PDB entry 6M7J | electron microscopy, 4.40 A resolution (low resolution: residue-level contacts below are approximate; hydrogen-bond / salt-bridge calls are withheld) | chains C and E of the 9 polymer chains in the assembly

== Chain C ==
Name: DNA-directed RNA polymerase subunit beta
Source organism: Mycobacterium tuberculosis
Notes: EC 2.7.7.6
UniProt: V9Z879 (V9Z879_MYCTX); residues 7-1178 here correspond to UniProt positions 1-1172 (UniProt number = residue number - 6)
Amino-acid sequence (1179 residues; numbered 7 to 1185; the number before each row is that of its first residue):
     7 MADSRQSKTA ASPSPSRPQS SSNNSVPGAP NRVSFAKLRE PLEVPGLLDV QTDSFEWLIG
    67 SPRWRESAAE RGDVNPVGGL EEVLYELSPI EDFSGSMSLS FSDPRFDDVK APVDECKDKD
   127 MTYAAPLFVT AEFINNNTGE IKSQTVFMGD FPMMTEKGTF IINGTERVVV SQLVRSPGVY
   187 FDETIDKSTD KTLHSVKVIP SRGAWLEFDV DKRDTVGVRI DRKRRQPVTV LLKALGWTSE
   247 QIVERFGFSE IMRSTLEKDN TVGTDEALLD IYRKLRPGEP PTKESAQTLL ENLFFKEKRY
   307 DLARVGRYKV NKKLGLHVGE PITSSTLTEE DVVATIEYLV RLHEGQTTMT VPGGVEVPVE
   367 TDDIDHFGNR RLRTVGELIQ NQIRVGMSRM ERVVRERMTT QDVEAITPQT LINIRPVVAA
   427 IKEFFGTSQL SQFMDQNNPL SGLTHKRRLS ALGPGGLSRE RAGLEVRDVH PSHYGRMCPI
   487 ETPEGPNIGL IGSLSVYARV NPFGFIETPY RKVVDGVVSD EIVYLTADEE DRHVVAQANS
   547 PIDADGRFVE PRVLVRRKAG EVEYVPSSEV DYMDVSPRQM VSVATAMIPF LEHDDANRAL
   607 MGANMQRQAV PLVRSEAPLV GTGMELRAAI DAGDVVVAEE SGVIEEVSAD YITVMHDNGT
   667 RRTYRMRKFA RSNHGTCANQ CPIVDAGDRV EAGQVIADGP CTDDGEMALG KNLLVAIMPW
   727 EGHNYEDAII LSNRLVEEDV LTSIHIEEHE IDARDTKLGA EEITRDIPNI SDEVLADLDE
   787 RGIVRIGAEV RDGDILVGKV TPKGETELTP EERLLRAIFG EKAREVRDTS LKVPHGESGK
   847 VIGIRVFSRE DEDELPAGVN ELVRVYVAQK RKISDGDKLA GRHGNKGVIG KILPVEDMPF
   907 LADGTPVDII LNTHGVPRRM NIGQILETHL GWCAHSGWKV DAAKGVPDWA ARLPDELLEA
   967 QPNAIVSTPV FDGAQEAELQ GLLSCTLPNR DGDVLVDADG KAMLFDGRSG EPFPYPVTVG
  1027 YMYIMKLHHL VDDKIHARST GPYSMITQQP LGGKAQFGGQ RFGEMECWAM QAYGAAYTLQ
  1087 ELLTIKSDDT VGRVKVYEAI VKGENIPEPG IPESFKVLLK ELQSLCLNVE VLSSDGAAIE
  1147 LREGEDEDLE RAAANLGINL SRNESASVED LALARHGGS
Disordered / not traced: 7-29, 1141-1185
Sequence notes: expression tag (1179-1185)

== Chain E ==
Name: DNA-directed RNA polymerase subunit omega
Source organism: Mycobacterium tuberculosis
Notes: EC 2.7.7.6
UniProt: A0A0T9N9K3 (A0A0T9N9K3_MYCTX); residues 2-110 here correspond to UniProt positions 41-149 (UniProt number = residue number + 39)
Amino-acid sequence (110 residues; row label = number of the first residue in the row):
     1 GSISQSDASL AAVPAVDQFD PSSGASGGYD TPLGITNPPI DELLDRVSSK YALVIYAAKR
    61 ARQINDYYNQ LGEGILEYVG PLVEPGLQEK PLSIALREIH ADLLEHTEGE
Disordered / not traced: 1-26, 110
Sequence notes: expression tag (1)

== How chain C and chain E interact ==
Pairs across the interface (11; chain C residue first):
  Tyr1079(C) - Tyr51(E)
  Tyr1083(C) - Ile55(E)
  Gly1109(C) - Asn65(E)
  Gly1109(C) - Asn69(E)
  Glu1110(C) - Asn65(E)
  Glu1110(C) - Asn69(E)
  Asn1111(C) - Arg62(E)
  Asn1111(C) - Asn65(E)
  Asn1111(C) - Asp66(E)
  Asn1111(C) - Asn69(E)
  Ile1112(C) - Arg62(E)
Also at the interface, not in a pair above, chain C (8 interface residues in all): Gly1080, Lys1108
Also at the interface, not in a pair above, chain E (7 interface residues in all): Ala61

== In short ==
8 residues of chain C and 7 residues of chain E are in contact.
Chain C is DNA-directed RNA polymerase subunit beta and chain E is DNA-directed RNA polymerase subunit omega,
both from Mycobacterium tuberculosis; the structure, Mycobacterium tuberculosis RNAP with RbpA/us fork and
Corallopyronin, was determined by electron microscopy together with 6EDT, 6EE8 and 6EEC from the same study.
